Entry 8WPE (electron microscopy, 2.70 A resolution); this record covers chains A and H of the 9 polymer chains in the assembly.

Chain A:
Name: DNA polymerase
Organism: Monkeypox virus
Chain sequence (1006 residues; row label = number of the first residue in the row):
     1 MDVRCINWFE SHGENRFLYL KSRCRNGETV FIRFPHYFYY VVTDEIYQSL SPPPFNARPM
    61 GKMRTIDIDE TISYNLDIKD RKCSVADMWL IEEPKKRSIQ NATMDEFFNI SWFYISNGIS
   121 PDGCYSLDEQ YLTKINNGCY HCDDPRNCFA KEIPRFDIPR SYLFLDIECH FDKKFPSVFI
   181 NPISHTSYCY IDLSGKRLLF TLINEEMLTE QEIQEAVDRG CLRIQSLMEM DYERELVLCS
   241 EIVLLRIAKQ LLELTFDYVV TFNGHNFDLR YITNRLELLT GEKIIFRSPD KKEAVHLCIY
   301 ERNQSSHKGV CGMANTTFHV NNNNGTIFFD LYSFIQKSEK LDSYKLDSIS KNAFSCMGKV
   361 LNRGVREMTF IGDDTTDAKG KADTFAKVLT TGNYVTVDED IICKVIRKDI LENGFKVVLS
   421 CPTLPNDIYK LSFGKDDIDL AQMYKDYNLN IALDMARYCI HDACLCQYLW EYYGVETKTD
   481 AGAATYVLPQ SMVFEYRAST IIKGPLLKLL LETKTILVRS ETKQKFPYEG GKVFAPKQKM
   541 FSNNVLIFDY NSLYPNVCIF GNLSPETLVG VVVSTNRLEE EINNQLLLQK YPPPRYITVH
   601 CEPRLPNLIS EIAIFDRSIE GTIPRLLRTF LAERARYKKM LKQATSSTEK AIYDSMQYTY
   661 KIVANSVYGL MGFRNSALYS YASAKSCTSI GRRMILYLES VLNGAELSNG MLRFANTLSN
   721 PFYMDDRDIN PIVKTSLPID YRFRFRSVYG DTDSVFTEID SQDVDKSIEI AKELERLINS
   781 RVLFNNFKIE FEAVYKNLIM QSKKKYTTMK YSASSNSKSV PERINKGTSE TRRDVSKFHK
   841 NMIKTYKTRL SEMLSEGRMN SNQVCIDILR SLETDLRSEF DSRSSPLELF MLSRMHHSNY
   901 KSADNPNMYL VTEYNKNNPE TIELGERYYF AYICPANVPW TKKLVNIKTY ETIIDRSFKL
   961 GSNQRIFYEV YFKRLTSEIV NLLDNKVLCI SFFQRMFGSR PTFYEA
Ion coordination: Mg2+: Asp549, Tyr550, Asp753 (together with 2',3'-dideoxy-thymidine-5'-triphosphate)
Small-molecule neighbours: 2',3'-dideoxy-thymidine-5'-triphosphate (D3T): Asp549, Tyr550, Asn551, Ser552, Leu553, Tyr554, Arg634, Lys638, Lys661, Ile662, Asn665, Tyr668, Thr752, Asp753, Glu790

Chain H:
Molecule: Primer DNA
Sequence (35 nucleotides; numbered 1 to 35; the number before each row is that of its first residue):
     1 ATTTCGCGGG AGCTATGACC ATGATTACGA ATTGC
Unresolved in the structure: 1-4

Chain A / chain H interface:
Pairs across the interface (32; chain A residue first):
  Lys340(A) with DT33(H), salt bridge to the phosphate
  Asp751(A) with DG34(H), phosphate contact; DC35(H), sugar contact
  Thr752(A) with DC35(H), sugar contact
  Lys804(A) with DG34(H), hydrogen bond to the base; DC35(H), hydrogen bond to the sugar
  Tyr806(A) with DC35(H), hydrogen bond to the phosphate
  Lys826(A) with DG34(H), phosphate contact; DC35(H), salt bridge to the phosphate
  Gly827(A) with DT33(H), hydrogen bond to the phosphate; DG34(H), hydrogen bond to the phosphate
  Thr831(A) with DT33(H), phosphate contact; DG34(H), phosphate contact
  Arg832(A) with DT32(H), hydrogen bond to the base; DT33(H), phosphate contact
  Arg833(A) with DT32(H), hydrogen bond to the phosphate; DT33(H), salt bridge to the phosphate
  Asp834(A) with DT32(H), sugar contact
  Ser893(A) with DT32(H), phosphate contact
  Arg894(A) with DA31(H), phosphate contact; DT32(H), phosphate contact
  Met895(A) with DT32(H), phosphate contact
  His897(A) with DA31(H), salt bridge to the phosphate
  Tyr900(A) with DA30(H), phosphate contact; DA31(H), hydrogen bond to the phosphate
  Lys901(A) with DG29(H), salt bridge to the phosphate; DA30(H), hydrogen bond to the phosphate
  Asn905(A) with DA30(H), sugar contact
  Asn907(A) with DA30(H), hydrogen bond to the phosphate; DA31(H), hydrogen bond to the phosphate
  Arg927(A) with DT32(H), salt bridge to the phosphate
  Arg1000(A) with DT25(H), salt bridge to the phosphate
Other interface residues (no listed pair), chain A (27 interface residues in all): Asp753, Asn825, Asn899, Ser902, Lys943, Gln994
Other interface residues (no listed pair), chain H (10 interface residues in all): DG23, DA24

In short:
Chain A and chain H form an interface of 27 and 10 residues respectively, with 11 hydrogen bonds and 7 salt
bridges. Polar contacts include Lys804(A)-DG34(H), Arg832(A)-DT32(H) and Lys804(A)-DC35(H). Ligands of chain
A: 2',3'-dideoxy-thymidine-5'-triphosphate. The Mg2+ site is built by Asp549(A), Tyr550(A) and Asp753(A).
Chain A is DNA polymerase (Monkeypox virus) and chain H is Primer DNA; the structure, Structure of monkeypox
virus polymerase complex F8-A22-E4-H5 (tag-free A22) with exogenous DNA, was determined by electron microscopy
(same publication as 8WPF, 8WPK and 8WPP).
